2XSJ - chains B and C of the 6 polymer chains in the assembly; structure by X-ray diffraction, 2.50 A resolution.

[Chain B]
Molecule: Sulfite reductase beta subunit
From: Desulfomicrobium norvegicum
Notes: EC 1.8.99.3
UniProtKB: Q93UT0 (Q93UT0_DESNO); residues 1-271 carry their UniProt numbers (271 of 386 residues fall inside the UniProt entry; the rest is not from it)
Amino-acid sequence (386 residues; numbered 1 to 386; the number before each row is that of its first residue):
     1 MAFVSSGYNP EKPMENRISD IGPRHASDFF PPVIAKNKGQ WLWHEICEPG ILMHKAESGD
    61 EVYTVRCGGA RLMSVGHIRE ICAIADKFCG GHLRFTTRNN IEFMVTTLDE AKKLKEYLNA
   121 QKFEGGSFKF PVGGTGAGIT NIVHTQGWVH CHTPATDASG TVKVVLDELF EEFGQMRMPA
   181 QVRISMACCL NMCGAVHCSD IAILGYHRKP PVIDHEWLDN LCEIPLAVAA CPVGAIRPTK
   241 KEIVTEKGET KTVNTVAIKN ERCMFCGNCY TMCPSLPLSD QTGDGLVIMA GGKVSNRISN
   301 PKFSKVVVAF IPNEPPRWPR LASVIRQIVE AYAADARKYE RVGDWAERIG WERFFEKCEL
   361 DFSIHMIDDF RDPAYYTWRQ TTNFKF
Not modelled in the structure: 1
Disulfides: Cys222-Cys273
Ion coordination: 4Fe-4S cluster Fe site 1: Cys151, Cys188, Cys189, Cys193; siroheme Fe: Cys193 (together with sulfite ion); 4Fe-4S cluster Fe site 2: Cys231, Cys263, Cys266, Cys269
Ligand contacts:
  - 4Fe-4S cluster (SF4), molecule 1: Thr145, Gln146, Cys151, Thr153, Pro154, Ala187, Cys188, Cys189, Asn191, Met192, Cys193
  - 4Fe-4S cluster (SF4), molecule 2: Pro211, Ala230, Cys231, Pro232, Val233, Ala235, Ile236, Ile258, Cys263, Met264, Phe265, Cys266, Gly267, Asn268, Cys269, Leu278
  - siroheme (SRM), molecule 1: His44, Ile46, Leu52, His54, Arg66, Arg94, Phe95, Thr96, Thr97, Arg98, Asn100, Glu102, Gly134, Thr135, Gly136, Thr140, Gln181, Arg183, Cys198, Lys293, Val294, Ser295, Arg297, Arg341
  - siroheme (SRM), molecule 2: Arg71, His144, Thr145, Gln146, His150, Cys151, His152, Asn191, Met192, Cys193, Gly194, Thr271, Met272
From the paper describing this entry:
  - 4Fe-4S cluster coordination: Cys193
  - siroheme coordination: Cys193
  - binding site for siroheme: His150

[Chain C]
Molecule: Sulfur relay protein, tuse/dsrc/dsvc family
From: Desulfomicrobium norvegicum
Notes: EC 1.8.99.3
Amino-acid sequence (105 residues; row label = number of the first residue in the row):
     1 MAMIEFKGKS FEIDEDGFLL KFEDWGPEWA EYVKESEGIS EITEAHQQIL DFLQDYYKKN
    61 GIAPMVRILS KSTGYKLKQI YELFPSGPGK GACKMAGLPK PTGCV
Not modelled in the structure: 1
From the paper describing this entry:
  - binding site for siroheme: Cys104

[How chain B and chain C interact]
Contacting residue pairs - 17 pairs, chain B then chain C:
  Asp219(B) with Tyr57(C), hydrogen bond (backbone-side chain)
  Asn220(B) with Leu20(C); Lys21(C); Pro99(C)
  Leu221(B) with Leu20(C), hydrophobic
  Cys222(B) with Tyr57(C)
  Glu223(B) with Gly61(C); Ile62(C); Ala63(C), hydrogen bond (side chain-backbone)
  Ile224(B) with Gly61(C)
  Pro225(B) with Asn60(C); Gly61(C); Ile62(C), hydrophobic
  Thr271(B) with Thr102(C); Gly103(C), hydrogen bond (backbone-backbone)
  Met272(B) with Thr102(C), hydrogen bond (backbone-side chain); Gly103(C)
Other interface residues (no listed pair), chain B (13 interface residues in all): Met14, Trp217, Leu226, Pro274
Other interface residues (no listed pair), chain C (15 interface residues in all): Glu12, Phe22, Glu23, Pro85, Lys100
From the paper, about this interface:
  - interface residues, chain C: Leu98(C)

[Summary]
The interface between chain B and chain C involves 13 residues on one side and 15 on the other, with 4
hydrogen bonds. Polar contacts include Asp219(B)-Tyr57(C), Glu223(B)-Ala63(C) and Met272(B)-Thr102(C). Chain B
binds siroheme and 4Fe-4S cluster. The paper reports a binding site for siroheme at His150(B) and Cys104(C);
the interface residue Leu98(C).
Chain B is Sulfite reductase beta subunit and chain C is Sulfur relay protein, tuse/dsrc/dsvc family, both
from Desulfomicrobium norvegicum; the structure, Structure of desulforubidin from Desulfomicrobium norvegicum,
was determined by X-ray diffraction.
